Entry 6REU (electron microscopy, 4.20 A resolution (low resolution: residue-level contacts below are approximate; hydrogen-bond / salt-bridge calls are withheld)); this record covers chains D and E of the 20 polymer chains in the assembly.

Chain D (and E):
Molecule: Mitochondrial ATP synthase subunit c
Source organism: Polytomella sp. Pringsheim 198.80
Notes: chain E of this document is another copy of the same molecule, construct and numbering; everything in this record applies to it too
UniProt: D7P7X5 (D7P7X5_9CHLO); numbering as in UniProt (aligned over 1-127)
Amino-acid sequence (127 residues; numbered 1 to 127; the number before each row is that of its first residue):
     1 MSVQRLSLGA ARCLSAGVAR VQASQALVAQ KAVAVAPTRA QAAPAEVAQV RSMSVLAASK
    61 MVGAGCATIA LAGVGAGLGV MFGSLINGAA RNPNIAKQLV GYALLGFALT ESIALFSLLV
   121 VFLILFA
Not modelled in the structure: 1-53

Interface between chain D and chain E:
Pairs across the interface - 78 pairs, chain D then chain E:
  Ala57(D) - Leu56(E)
  Ala58(D) - Leu56(E)
  Ala58(D) - Ser59(E)
  Met61(D) - Leu56(E)
  Met61(D) - Ser59(E)
  Met61(D) - Lys60(E)
  Met61(D) - Gly63(E)
  Met61(D) - Ile124(E)
  Val62(D) - Ser59(E)
  Val62(D) - Val62(E)
  Gly65(D) - Gly63(E)
  Gly65(D) - Cys66(E)
  Gly65(D) - Ala67(E)
  Cys66(D) - Cys66(E)
  Thr68(D) - Ala67(E)
  Thr68(D) - Ala70(E)
  Ile69(D) - Cys66(E)
  Ile69(D) - Ile69(E)
  Leu71(D) - Ala70(E)
  Leu71(D) - Ile113(E)
  Leu71(D) - Phe116(E)
  Leu71(D) - Ser117(E)
  Ala72(D) - Ala70(E)
  Ala72(D) - Gly73(E)
  Gly75(D) - Gly73(E)
  Gly75(D) - Val74(E)
  Gly75(D) - Gly77(E)
  Gly75(D) - Ile113(E)
  Ala76(D) - Gly73(E)
  Ala76(D) - Gly77(E)
  Leu78(D) - Thr110(E)
  Leu78(D) - Ile113(E)
  Gly79(D) - Gly77(E)
  Gly79(D) - Met81(E)
  Gly79(D) - Thr110(E)
  Val80(D) - Val80(E)
  Phe82(D) - Met81(E)
  Phe82(D) - Gly106(E)
  Phe82(D) - Leu109(E)
  Phe82(D) - Thr110(E)
  Gly83(D) - Met81(E)
  Gly83(D) - Ser84(E)
  Leu85(D) - Tyr102(E)
  Ile86(D) - Met81(E)
  Ile86(D) - Ser84(E)
  Ile86(D) - Leu85(E)
  Ile86(D) - Leu99(E)
  Ile86(D) - Ala103(E)
  Asn87(D) - Ser84(E)
  Asn87(D) - Gly88(E)
  Ala89(D) - Leu99(E)
  Ala90(D) - Gly88(E)
  Ala90(D) - Asn92(E)
  Ala90(D) - Leu99(E)
  Arg91(D) - Arg91(E)
  Pro93(D) - Asn92(E)
  Pro93(D) - Ile95(E)
  Ala96(D) - Gln98(E)
  Ala96(D) - Tyr102(E)
  Lys97(D) - Gln98(E)
  Lys97(D) - Tyr102(E)
  Val100(D) - Tyr102(E)
  Phe107(D) - Leu109(E)
  Glu111(D) - Ser112(E)
  Glu111(D) - Ile113(E)
  Ala114(D) - Ile113(E)
  Ala114(D) - Phe116(E)
  Leu115(D) - Phe116(E)
  Ser117(D) - Phe116(E)
  Leu118(D) - Phe116(E)
  Leu118(D) - Leu119(E)
  Leu118(D) - Val120(E)
  Val121(D) - Val120(E)
  Phe122(D) - Leu119(E)
  Phe122(D) - Leu123(E)
  Leu125(D) - Val120(E)
  Leu125(D) - Ile124(E)
  Phe126(D) - Ala127(E)
Interface residues without a listed pair, chain D (39 interface residues in all): Ser54, Val74
Interface residues without a listed pair, chain E (39 interface residues in all): Val55, Asn87, Leu105

Summary:
Chain D and chain E each contribute 39 residues to their interface.
Both chains are Mitochondrial ATP synthase subunit c (Polytomella sp. Pringsheim 198.80). Entry 6REU (Cryo-EM
structure of Polytomella F-ATP synthase, Rotary substate 3C, focussed refinement of F1 head and rotor) was
determined by electron microscopy, deposited together with 6RD4, 6RD5, 6RD6, 6RD7, 6RD8, 6RD9 and 46 further
entries.
